Entry 2VHX (X-ray diffraction, 2.00 A resolution); this record covers chains A and B of the 6 polymer chains in the assembly.

[Chain A (and B)]
Protein: Alanine dehydrogenase
Organism: Mycobacterium tuberculosis
Notes: EC 1.4.1.1; chain B of this document is another copy of the same molecule, construct and numbering; everything in this record applies to it too
UniProtKB: P30234 (DHA_MYCTU); residues 1-371 here = UniProt positions 1-371
Chain sequence (377 residues; numbered 1 to 377; the number before each row is that of its first residue):
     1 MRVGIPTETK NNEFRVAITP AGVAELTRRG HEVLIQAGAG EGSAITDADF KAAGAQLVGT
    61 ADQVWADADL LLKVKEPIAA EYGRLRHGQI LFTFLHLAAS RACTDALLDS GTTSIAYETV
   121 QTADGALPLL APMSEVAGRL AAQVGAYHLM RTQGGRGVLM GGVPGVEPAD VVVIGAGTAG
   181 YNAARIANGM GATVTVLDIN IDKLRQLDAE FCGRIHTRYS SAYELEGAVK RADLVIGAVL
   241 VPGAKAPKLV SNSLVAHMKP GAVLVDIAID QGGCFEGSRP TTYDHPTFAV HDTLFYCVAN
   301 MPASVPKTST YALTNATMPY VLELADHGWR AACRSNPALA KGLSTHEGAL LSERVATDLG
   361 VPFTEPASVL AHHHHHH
Disordered / not traced: 242-244, 372-377 (chain B: 241-243, 372-377)
Metal / ion sites: Mg2+ near His-327 (its only coordinating residue here)
Small-molecule neighbours: pyruvic acid (PYR): Arg-15, Lys-75, Phe-94, His-96, Leu-130, Met-133, Asp-270, Asn-300, Pro-302
What the authors report for this chain:
  - binding site for pyruvic acid: Arg-15, Lys-75, Phe-94, His-96, Leu-130, Met-133, Asp-270, Ala-299
  - catalytic residues: His-96, Asp-270
  - mutagenesis - H96A, D270A, D270N: abolished catalytic activity
  - catalytic residues: Lys-75 (proposed by the authors, not directly observed)

[Interface between chain A and chain B]
Pairs across the interface (31; chain A residue first):
  Pro-164(A) / Arg-205(B)
  Pro-164(A) / Asp-208(B)
  Pro-164(A) / Thr-217(B)
  Gly-165(A) / Leu-204(B)
  Gly-165(A) / Thr-217(B)  hydrogen bond (backbone-side chain)
  Gly-165(A) / Arg-218(B)
  Gly-165(A) / Tyr-219(B)  hydrogen bond (backbone-backbone)
  Val-166(A) / Thr-217(B)  hydrogen bond (backbone-backbone)
  Val-166(A) / Arg-218(B)
  Glu-167(A) / Arg-218(B)
  Pro-168(A) / Arg-218(B)
  Thr-193(A) / His-216(B)  hydrogen bond
  Leu-204(A) / Gly-165(B)
  Arg-205(A) / Pro-164(B)
  Asp-208(A) / Pro-164(B)
  Phe-211(A) / Arg-214(B)
  Cys-212(A) / Arg-214(B)  hydrogen bond (backbone-side chain)
  Gly-213(A) / Arg-214(B)
  Arg-214(A) / Phe-211(B)
  Arg-214(A) / Cys-212(B)  hydrogen bond (side chain-backbone)
  Arg-214(A) / Gly-213(B)
  Arg-214(A) / Arg-214(B)
  His-216(A) / Thr-193(B)  hydrogen bond
  Thr-217(A) / Pro-164(B)
  Thr-217(A) / Gly-165(B)  hydrogen bond (side chain-backbone)
  Thr-217(A) / Val-166(B)
  Arg-218(A) / Gly-165(B)
  Arg-218(A) / Val-166(B)
  Arg-218(A) / Glu-167(B)
  Arg-218(A) / Pro-168(B)
  Tyr-219(A) / Gly-165(B)  hydrogen bond (backbone-backbone)
Also at the interface, not in a pair above, chain A (18 interface residues in all): Ile-201
Also at the interface, not in a pair above, chain B (18 interface residues in all): Ile-201

[Overview]
The chain A/chain B interface involves 18 residues from each chain; the contacts include 9 hydrogen bonds.
Among the polar pairs are Gly-165(A)/Thr-217(B), Thr-193(A)/His-216(B) and Cys-212(A)/Arg-214(B). Ligands of
chain A: pyruvic acid. From the paper: catalytic residues His-96(A), Asp-270(A) and Lys-75(A); H96A, D270A and
D270N of chain A abolish catalytic activity.
Chain A and chain B are both Alanine dehydrogenase (Mycobacterium tuberculosis); the structure, Crystal
structure of the ternary complex of L-alanine dehydrogenase from Mycobacterium tuberculosis with NAD+ and
pyruvate, was determined by X-ray diffraction, deposited together with 2VHV, 2VHW, 2VHY and 2VHZ.
